6PSG - chain A; structure by X-ray diffraction, 2.13 A resolution.

Chain A:
Protein: Class D Carbapenemase OXA-48
Source organism: Klebsiella pneumoniae
Notes: EC 3.5.2.6
Reference sequence: A0A482LRD5 (A0A482LRD5_KLEPN); residues 25-265 here correspond to UniProt positions 15-255 (UniProt number = residue number - 10)
Amino-acid sequence (263 residues; numbered 3 to 265; the number before each row is that of its first residue):
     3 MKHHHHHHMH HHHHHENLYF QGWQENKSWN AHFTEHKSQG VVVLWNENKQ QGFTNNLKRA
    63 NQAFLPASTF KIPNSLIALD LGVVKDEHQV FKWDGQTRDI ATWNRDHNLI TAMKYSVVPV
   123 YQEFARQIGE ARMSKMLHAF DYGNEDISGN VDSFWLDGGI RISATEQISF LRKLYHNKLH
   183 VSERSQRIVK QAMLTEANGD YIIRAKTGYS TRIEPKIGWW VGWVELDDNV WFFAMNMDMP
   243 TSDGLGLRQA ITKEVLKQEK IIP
Disordered / not traced: 3-18
Differences from the reference sequence: initiating methionine (3); expression tag (4-24)
Glycans and other covalent adducts: faropenem product, bound form (DGF) linked to Ser70
Residues lining bound ligands: faropenem product, bound form (DGF; (2R,5R)-2-[(2S,3R)-3-hydroxy-1-oxobutan-2-yl]-5-[(2R)-tetrahydrofuran-2-yl]-2,5-dihydro-1,3-thiazole-4-carboxylic acid): Ala69, Ile102, Trp105, Ser118, Val120, Leu158, Lys208, Thr209, Gly210, Tyr211, Leu247, Arg250

In short:
Covalently linked faropenem product, bound form: at Ser70.
Chain A is Class D Carbapenemase OXA-48 (Klebsiella pneumoniae); the structure, Crystal Structure of Class D
Beta-lactamase OXA-48 with Faropenem, was determined by X-ray diffraction together with 6PK0, 6PQI, 6PT1, 6PT5
and 6PTU from the same study.
